6FQ6 - chains E and I of the 10 polymer chains in the assembly; structure by electron microscopy, 4.00 A resolution.

# Chain E
Name: histone H3
From: Xenopus laevis
Sequence (98 residues; each row starts with the number of its first residue):
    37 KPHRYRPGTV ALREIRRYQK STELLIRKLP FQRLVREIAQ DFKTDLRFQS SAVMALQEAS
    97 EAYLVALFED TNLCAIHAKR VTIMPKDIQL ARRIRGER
Unresolved in the structure: 133-134

# Chain I
Molecule: 147-nt DNA strand
From: synthetic construct
Sequence (147 nucleotides; numbered -73 to 73; the number before each row is that of its first residue; numbers below 1 keep their minus sign (DA-73 is residue -73)):
   -73 ACAGGATGTA TATATCTGAC ACGTGCCTGG AGACTAGGGA GTAATCCCCT TGGCGGTTAA
   -13 AACGCGGGGG ACAGCGCGTA CGTGCGTTTA AGCGGTGCTA GAGCTGTCTA CGACCAATTG
    47 AGCGGCCTCG GCACCGGGAT TCTCCAG

# Interface between chain E and chain I
Pairs across the interface (23):
  His39(E) with DA-68(I), phosphate contact; DT-67(I), salt bridge to the phosphate
  Arg40(E) with DG8(I), base contact; DT9(I), hydrogen bond to the base; DG10(I), hydrogen bond to the base
  Tyr41(E) with DT-67(I), sugar contact; DG10(I), phosphate contact
  Arg42(E) with DT9(I), sugar contact
  Gly44(E) with DT9(I), phosphate contact
  Val46(E) with DT9(I), phosphate contact; DG10(I), phosphate contact
  Ala47(E) with DT9(I), hydrogen bond to the phosphate
  Arg53(E) with DT-65(I), salt bridge to the phosphate
  Arg63(E) with DA17(I), phosphate contact; DG18(I), salt bridge to the phosphate
  Lys64(E) with DG18(I), salt bridge to the phosphate
  Leu65(E) with DA17(I), sugar contact; DG18(I), hydrogen bond to the phosphate
  Pro66(E) with DA17(I), sugar contact
  Arg69(E) with DA17(I), salt bridge to the phosphate
  Arg83(E) with DA26(I), hydrogen bond to the phosphate; DG27(I), salt bridge to the phosphate
  Lys115(E) with DA-1(I), salt bridge to the phosphate
Also at the interface, not in a pair above, chain E (20 interface residues in all): Pro43, Thr45, Arg49, Glu50, Lys56
Also at the interface, not in a pair above, chain I (15 interface residues in all): DG-66, DA-64, DC-2, DC19

# Overview
The interface between chain E and chain I involves 20 residues on one side and 15 on the other, with 5
hydrogen bonds and 7 salt bridges. Polar contacts include Arg40(E)-DT9(I), Arg40(E)-DG10(I) and
Ala47(E)-DT9(I).
Here chain E is histone H3 (Xenopus laevis) and chain I is a 147-nt DNA strand (synthetic construct). Entry
6FQ6 (Class 2 : distorted nucleosome) was determined by electron microscopy, deposited together with 6FQ5 and
6FQ8.
